7E9K - chains A and C of the 3 polymer chains in the assembly; structure by X-ray diffraction, 2.05 A resolution.

Chain A:
Molecule: Protein O-linked-mannose beta-1,4-N-acetylglucosaminyltransferase 2
Source organism: Bos taurus
Notes: EC 2.4.1.312
UniProt: Q5NDF2 (PMGT2_BOVIN); residue numbers follow UniProt; this construct covers 45-580
Sequence (539 residues; row label = number of the first residue in the row):
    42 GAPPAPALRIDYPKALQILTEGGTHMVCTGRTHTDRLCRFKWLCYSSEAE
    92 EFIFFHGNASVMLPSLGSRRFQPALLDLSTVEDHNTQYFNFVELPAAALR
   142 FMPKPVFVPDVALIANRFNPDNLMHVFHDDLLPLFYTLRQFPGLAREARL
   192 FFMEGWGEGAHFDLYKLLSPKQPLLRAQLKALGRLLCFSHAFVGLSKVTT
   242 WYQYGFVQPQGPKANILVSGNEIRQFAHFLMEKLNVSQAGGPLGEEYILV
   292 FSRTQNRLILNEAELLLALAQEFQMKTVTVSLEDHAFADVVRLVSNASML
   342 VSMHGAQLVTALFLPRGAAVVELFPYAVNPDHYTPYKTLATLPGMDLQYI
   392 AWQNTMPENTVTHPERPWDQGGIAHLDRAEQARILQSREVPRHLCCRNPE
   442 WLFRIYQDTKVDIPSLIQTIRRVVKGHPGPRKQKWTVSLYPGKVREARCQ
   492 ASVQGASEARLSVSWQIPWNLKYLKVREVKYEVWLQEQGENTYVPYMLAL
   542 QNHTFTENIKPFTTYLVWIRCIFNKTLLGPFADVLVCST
Unresolved in the structure: 42-44, 279-285, 495-496
Disulfides: Cys69-Cys79, Cys85-Cys228, Cys436-Cys437, Cys490-Cys578
Covalently attached groups: N-acetylglucosamine (NAG) linked to Asn99, Asn337, Asn543
Differences from the reference sequence: expression tag (42-44)
Small-molecule neighbours:
  - alpha-D-mannopyranose (MAN): Asn163, His166, Tyr245, Cys436, Cys437
  - UDP (uridine-5'-diphosphate): Asp162, Asn163, Leu164, His202, Arg294, Thr295, Gln296, Asn297, Arg298, Leu323, Glu324, Gly346, Ala347, Gln348, Tyr447
Swiss-Prot annotation at these positions:
  - glycosylation (N-linked (GlcNAc...) asparagine): Asn99, Asn276
What the authors report for this chain:
  - mutagenesis - Q113A, N532A, Y534A: unchanged catalytic activity
  - mutagenesis - H125A, F159A, N163A, H166A, R294A, R298A, C436A, C437A, T477*, W559A: abolished catalytic activity
  - mutagenesis - W525A, F572A: decreased catalytic activity
  - disease-associated variants - R158H, R445*: abolished catalytic activity
  - catalytic residues: His166, Arg294, Arg298 (proposed by the authors, not directly observed)

Chain C:
Molecule: mono-mannosyl peptide (379Man long peptide)
Sequence (23 residues; row label = number of the first residue in the row; numbers below 1 keep their minus sign (ACE-9 is residue -9)):
    -9 XTIRTRGAIIQTPTLGPIQPTRX
Unresolved in the structure: -9 to -7
Covalently attached groups: alpha-D-mannopyranose (MAN) linked to Thr2
Modified positions: ACE (acetyl group) at position -9; NH2 (amino group) at position 13

Interface between chain A and chain C:
Contacting residue pairs (32):
  His125(A) - Arg-4(C)  hydrogen bond (side chain-backbone)
  His125(A) - Gly-3(C)
  His125(A) - Pro3(C)  hydrogen bond (side chain-backbone)
  His125(A) - Thr4(C)
  His125(A) - Leu5(C)
  Asn126(A) - Ala-2(C)
  Asn126(A) - Ile-1(C)  hydrogen bond (side chain-backbone)
  Asn126(A) - Ile0(C)
  Asn126(A) - Leu5(C)
  Asn126(A) - Gly6(C)  hydrogen bond (side chain-backbone)
  Asn126(A) - Ile8(C)
  Thr127(A) - Arg-4(C)
  Thr127(A) - Gly-3(C)
  Thr127(A) - Pro3(C)
  Thr127(A) - Thr4(C)
  Gln128(A) - Arg-4(C)
  Phe159(A) - Thr-5(C)
  Phe159(A) - Arg-4(C)
  Phe159(A) - Pro3(C)
  Asn160(A) - Arg-6(C)
  Asn160(A) - Thr-5(C)
  Asn160(A) - Gln1(C)  hydrogen bond (side chain-backbone)
  Asn160(A) - Thr2(C)
  Asp162(A) - Gln1(C)  hydrogen bond
  Glu195(A) - Arg-4(C)
  Trp197(A) - Arg-6(C)
  Trp197(A) - Arg-4(C)
  Trp197(A) - Gln1(C)
  Phe247(A) - Arg-4(C)
  Phe247(A) - Pro3(C)
  Cys437(A) - Thr-5(C)
  Cys437(A) - Thr2(C)
Other interface residues (no listed pair), chain A (14 interface residues in all): His166, Asp410, Cys436
Other interface residues (no listed pair), chain C (15 interface residues in all): Pro7

Overview:
14 residues of chain A and 15 residues of chain C are in contact; the contacts include 6 hydrogen bonds. Polar
contacts include His125(A)-Arg-4(C), His125(A)-Pro3(C) and Asn126(A)-Ile-1(C). From the paper: catalytic
residues His166(A), Arg294(A) and Arg298(A); H125A, F159A and N163A of chain A, among others, abolish
catalytic activity; 17 substitutions were tested in all.
Here chain A is Protein O-linked-mannose beta-1,4-N-acetylglucosaminyltransferase 2 (Bos taurus) and chain C
is mono-mannosyl peptide (379Man long peptide). Entry 7E9K (Crystal Structure of POMGNT2 in complex with UDP
and mono-mannosyl peptide (379Man long peptide)) was determined by X-ray diffraction (same publication as
7E9L).
